PDB entry 7CIQ | X-ray diffraction, 1.59 A resolution | chains A and C of the 3 polymer chains in the assembly

== Chain A ==
Protein: MHC class I antigen
Source organism: Homo sapiens
UniProt: A3F718 (A3F718_HUMAN); residues 1-276 here correspond to UniProt positions 11-286 (UniProt number = residue number + 10)
Chain sequence (276 residues; numbered 1 to 276; the number before each row is that of its first residue):
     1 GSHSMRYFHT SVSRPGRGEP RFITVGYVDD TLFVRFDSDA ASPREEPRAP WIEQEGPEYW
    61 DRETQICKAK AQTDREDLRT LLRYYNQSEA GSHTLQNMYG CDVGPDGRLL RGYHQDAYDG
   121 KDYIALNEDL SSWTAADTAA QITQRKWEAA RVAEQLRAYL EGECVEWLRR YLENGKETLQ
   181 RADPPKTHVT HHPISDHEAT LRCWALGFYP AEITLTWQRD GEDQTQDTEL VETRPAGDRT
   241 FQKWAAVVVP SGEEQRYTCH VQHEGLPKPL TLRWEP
Disulfides: C101-C164, C203-C259
Reported in the primary citation:
  - contacts within the chain: R62-E163 (salt bridge)

== Chain C ==
Protein: Arg-arg-phe-ser-arg-ser-pro-ile-arg-arg
Chain sequence (10 residues; each row starts with the number of its first residue):
     1 RRFSRSPIRR

== How chain A and chain C interact ==
Residue-residue contacts - 42 pairs, chain A then chain C:
  Y7(A) with R1(C), hydrogen bond (side chain-backbone); R2(C)
  H9(A) with R2(C), hydrogen bond
  T24(A) with R2(C), hydrogen bond
  E45(A) with R2(C), salt bridge
  Y59(A) with R1(C)
  R62(A) with R1(C); R2(C), hydrogen bond (side chain-backbone); S4(C)
  E63(A) with R1(C); R2(C), salt bridge
  I66(A) with R2(C); F3(C); S4(C)
  C67(A) with R2(C), hydrogen bond
  T73(A) with I8(C)
  D74(A) with R10(C), salt bridge
  D77(A) with R9(C); R10(C), salt bridge
  T80(A) with R10(C)
  Y84(A) with R10(C), hydrogen bond (side chain-backbone)
  L95(A) with R10(C)
  Y99(A) with R2(C); F3(C), hydrogen bond (side chain-backbone)
  D116(A) with R10(C), salt bridge
  T143(A) with R10(C), hydrogen bond (side chain-backbone)
  K146(A) with R9(C); R10(C), hydrogen bond (side chain-backbone)
  W147(A) with P7(C), hydrophobic; I8(C); R9(C), hydrogen bond (side chain-backbone); R10(C)
  V152(A) with P7(C), hydrophobic
  Q155(A) with F3(C); R5(C)
  L156(A) with F3(C), hydrophobic
  Y159(A) with R1(C), hydrogen bond (side chain-backbone); R2(C); F3(C), hydrophobic
  E163(A) with R1(C), salt bridge
  W167(A) with R1(C)
  Y171(A) with R1(C), hydrogen bond (side chain-backbone)
Other interface residues (no listed pair), chain A (36 interface residues in all): M5, V25, V34, K70, L81, Q96, N97, H114, Y123
Other interface residues (no listed pair), chain C (10 interface residues in all): S6
From the paper, about this interface:
  - residue pairs: R62(A)-R2(C) (backbone contact)
  - interface residues, chain C: P7(C)

== Summary ==
The interface between chain A and chain C involves 36 residues on one side and 10 on the other; the contacts
include 12 hydrogen bonds and 6 salt bridges. Polar contacts include E45(A)-R2(C), E63(A)-R2(C) and
D74(A)-R10(C). The paper describes a backbone contact between R62(A) and R2(C). From the paper: the interface
residue P7(C); contacts within the chain involving R62(A) and E163(A).
Here chain A is MHC class I antigen (Homo sapiens) and chain C is Arg-arg-phe-ser-arg-ser-pro-ile-arg-arg.
Entry 7CIQ (Phosphorylation modification of MHC I polypeptide) was determined by X-ray diffraction (same
publication as 7CIR, 7CIS and 7DYN).
